PDB entry 4U01 | X-ray diffraction, 2.80 A resolution | chains A and K

Chain A:
Molecule: Non-structural 3 protease
Source organism: Hepatitis C virus (isolate Con1)
UniProtKB: A6N4J4 (A6N4J4_9HEPC); residue numbers follow UniProt; this construct covers 1-180
Chain sequence (203 residues; each row starts with the number of its first residue; numbering starts at 0):
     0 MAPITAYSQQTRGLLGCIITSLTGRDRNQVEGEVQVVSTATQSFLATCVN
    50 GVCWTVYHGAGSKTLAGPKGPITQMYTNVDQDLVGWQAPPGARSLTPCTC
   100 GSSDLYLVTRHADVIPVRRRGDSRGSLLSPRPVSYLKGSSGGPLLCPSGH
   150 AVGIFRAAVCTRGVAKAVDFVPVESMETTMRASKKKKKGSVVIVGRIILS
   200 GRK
Unresolved in the structure: 0, 183-202
Construct notes: initiating methionine (0); conflict Arg26 (Lys in A6N4J4); expression tag (181-202)
Ion coordination: Zn2+: Cys97, Cys99, Cys145
Small-molecule neighbours: idx320 (39W; (2S,3aS,10Z,11aS,12aR)-2-({8-fluoro-7-methoxy-2-[4-(propan-2-yl)-1,3-thiazol-2-yl]quinolin-4-yl}oxy)-5-methyl-N-[(1-methylcyclopropyl)sulfonyl]-4,14-dioxo-1,2,3,3a,4,5,6,7,8,9,11a,12,13,14-tetradecahydro-12aH-cyclopropa[m]pyrrolo[1,2-c][1,3,6]triazacyclotetradecine-12a-carboxamide): Gln41, Ser42, Phe43, Val55, Tyr56, His57, Gly58, Val78, Asp79, Gln80, Asp81, Val132, Leu135, Lys136, Gly137, Ser138, Ser139, Phe154, Arg155, Ala156, Ala157, Cys159

Chain K:
Molecule: NS4A protein
Source organism: Hepatitis C virus
UniProtKB: F0UY39 (F0UY39_9HEPC); residues 221-234 here correspond to UniProt positions 21-34 (UniProt number = residue number - 200)
Chain sequence (16 residues; each row starts with the number of its first residue):
   220 KGSVVIVGRIILSGRK
Unresolved in the structure: 233-235
Construct notes: expression tag (220, 235)

Chain A / chain K interface:
Contacting residue pairs - 60 pairs, chain A then chain K:
  Ile3(A) with Ser232(K)
  Thr4(A) with Leu231(K); Ser232(K), hydrogen bond
  Ala5(A) with Ile229(K), hydrophobic; Ile230(K); Leu231(K), hydrophobic
  Tyr6(A) with Ile229(K); Ile230(K), hydrogen bond (backbone-backbone)
  Ser7(A) with Arg228(K)
  Gln8(A) with Gly227(K); Arg228(K), hydrogen bond (backbone-backbone)
  Gln9(A) with Val226(K)
  Thr10(A) with Ile225(K); Val226(K), hydrogen bond (backbone-backbone); Gly227(K); Arg228(K)
  Arg11(A) with Val224(K); Ile225(K); Val226(K), hydrogen bond (backbone-backbone)
  Cys16(A) with Val224(K); Val226(K), hydrophobic
  Thr19(A) with Val224(K)
  Ser20(A) with Gly221(K); Ser222(K), hydrogen bond (backbone-backbone); Val224(K)
  Gly23(A) with Ser222(K)
  Gln28(A) with Arg228(K), hydrogen bond (backbone-side chain)
  Glu30(A) with Arg228(K)
  Glu32(A) with Ile229(K); Ile230(K); Leu231(K), hydrogen bond (side chain-backbone)
  Val33(A) with Arg228(K); Ile229(K), hydrogen bond (backbone-backbone)
  Gln34(A) with Ile225(K); Gly227(K); Arg228(K)
  Val35(A) with Ile225(K); Val226(K), hydrogen bond (backbone-backbone); Gly227(K), hydrogen bond (backbone-backbone); Arg228(K)
  Val36(A) with Val223(K), hydrophobic; Val224(K)
  Ser37(A) with Val223(K); Val224(K), hydrogen bond (backbone-backbone); Val226(K)
  Thr38(A) with Val223(K)
  Leu44(A) with Ile229(K), hydrophobic
  Ala59(A) with Val223(K), hydrophobic
  Lys62(A) with Gly221(K), hydrogen bond (side chain-backbone); Val223(K)
  Thr63(A) with Ser222(K), hydrogen bond; Val223(K), hydrogen bond (backbone-backbone)
  Leu64(A) with Val223(K)
  Ala65(A) with Ser222(K); Val223(K), hydrogen bond (backbone-backbone)
  Pro70(A) with Ser222(K)
  Val107(A) with Ile229(K), hydrophobic
  Thr108(A) with Ile229(K)
  Arg109(A) with Ile229(K)
  Leu144(A) with Leu231(K), hydrophobic
Other interface residues (no listed pair), chain A (40 interface residues in all): Pro2, Asp25, Val29, Gly31, Ser42, Trp85, Leu94

In short:
The interface between chain A and chain K involves 40 residues on one side and 12 on the other; the contacts
include 16 hydrogen bonds. Polar pairs include Thr4(A)-Ser232(K), Gln28(A)-Arg228(K) and Glu32(A)-Leu231(K).
Ligands of chain A: idx320. Cys97(A), Cys99(A) and Cys145(A) coordinate Zn2+.
Here chain A is Non-structural 3 protease (Hepatitis C virus (isolate Con1)) and chain K is NS4A protein
(Hepatitis C virus). Entry 4U01 (HCV NS3/4A serine protease in complex with 6570) was determined by X-ray
diffraction.
